Entry 5ZCB (X-ray diffraction, 2.50 A resolution); this record covers chain A.

Chain A:
Name: Alpha-glucosidase
From: Bacillus sp
Chain sequence (555 residues; numbered 1 to 555; the number before each row is that of its first residue):
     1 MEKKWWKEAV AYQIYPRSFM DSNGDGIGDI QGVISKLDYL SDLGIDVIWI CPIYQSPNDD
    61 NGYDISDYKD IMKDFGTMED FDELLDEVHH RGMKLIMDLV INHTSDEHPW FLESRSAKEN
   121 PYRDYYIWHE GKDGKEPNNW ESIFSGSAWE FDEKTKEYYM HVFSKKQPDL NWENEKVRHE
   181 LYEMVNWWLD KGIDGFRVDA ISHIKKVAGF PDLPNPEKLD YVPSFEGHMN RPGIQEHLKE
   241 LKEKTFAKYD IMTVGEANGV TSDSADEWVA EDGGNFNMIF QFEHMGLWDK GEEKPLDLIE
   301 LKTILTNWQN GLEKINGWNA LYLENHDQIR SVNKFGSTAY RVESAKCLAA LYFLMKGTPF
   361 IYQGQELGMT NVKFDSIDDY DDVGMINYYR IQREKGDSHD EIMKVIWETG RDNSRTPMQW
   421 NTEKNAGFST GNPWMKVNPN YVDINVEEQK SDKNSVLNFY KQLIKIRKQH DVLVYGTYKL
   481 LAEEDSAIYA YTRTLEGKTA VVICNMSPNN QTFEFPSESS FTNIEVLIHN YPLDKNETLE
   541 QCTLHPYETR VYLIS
Unresolved in the structure: 1-3, 291-294, 518-519
Bound ions: Ca2+ site 1: D21, N23, D25, I27, D29; Ca2+ site 2 near E173 (its only coordinating residue here); Ca2+ site 3: D534, E537, T543

Overview:
D21, N23, D25, I27 and D29 form the Ca2+ site 1. The Ca2+ site 3 is built by D534, E537 and T543.
Chain A is Alpha-glucosidase (Bacillus sp); the structure, Crystal structure of Alpha-glucosidase, was
determined by X-ray diffraction (same publication as 5ZCC, 5ZCD and 5ZCE).
